Entry 7Y53 (electron microscopy, 3.61 A resolution); this record covers chains W and Y of the 10 polymer chains in the assembly.

== Chain W (and Y) ==
Name: Derlin-1
Source organism: Homo sapiens
Notes: chain Y of this document is another copy of the same molecule, construct and numbering; everything in this record applies to it too
UniProtKB: Q9BUN8 (DERL1_HUMAN); numbering as in UniProt; present here: 1-214, 240-251
Amino-acid sequence (226 residues; row label = number of the first residue in the row; note: 25 numbers in that range are skipped by the numbering (no residue carries them; nothing is unmodelled there)):
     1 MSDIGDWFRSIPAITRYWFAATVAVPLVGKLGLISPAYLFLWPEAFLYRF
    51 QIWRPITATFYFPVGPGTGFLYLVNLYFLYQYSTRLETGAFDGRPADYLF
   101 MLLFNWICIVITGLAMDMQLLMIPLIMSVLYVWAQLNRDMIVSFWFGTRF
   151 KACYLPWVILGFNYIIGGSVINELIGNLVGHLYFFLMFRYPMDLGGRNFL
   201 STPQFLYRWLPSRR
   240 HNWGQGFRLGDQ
Not modelled in the structure: 251
Curated features (UniProtKB/Swiss-Prot):
  - motif: Asn241 to Leu248 (SHP-box)
  - modified residue: Ser2 (N-acetylserine), Ser201 (Phosphoserine), Thr202 (Phosphothreonine)
  - mutagenesis: Phe70 (F70C: Impaired ERAD substrate degradation), Leu73 (L73A: Impaired ERAD substrate degradation), Tyr164 (Y164A: Impaired ERAD substrate degradation), Ile165 (I165A: Impaired ERAD substrate degradation), Gly180 (G180V: Reduces interaction with and proteolysis of XBP1 isoform 1), Gly243 to Gly245 (Significantly reduced binding to VCP), Arg247 (R247A: Significantly reduced binding to VCP), Leu248 (L248A: Significantly reduced binding to VCP)

== Chain W / chain Y interface ==
Residue-residue contacts - 11 pairs, chain W then chain Y:
  Phe146(W) - Trp145(Y)  hydrophobic
  Tyr154(W) - Asp3(Y)
  Tyr154(W) - Ile4(Y)
  Tyr164(W) - Leu27(Y)
  Tyr164(W) - Lys30(Y)
  Tyr164(W) - Val64(Y)
  Ile165(W) - Val64(Y)  hydrophobic
  Ile165(W) - Pro66(Y)
  Ile165(W) - Leu73(Y)  hydrophobic
  Gly167(W) - Pro66(Y)
  Val170(W) - Leu31(Y)  hydrophobic
Other interface residues (no listed pair), chain W (9 interface residues in all): Lys151, Ile171, Leu174
Other interface residues (no listed pair), chain Y (13 interface residues in all): Met1, Pro26, Gly65, Gly69

== Overview ==
Chain W and chain Y form an interface of 9 and 13 residues respectively. From UniProt: 10 mutagenesis sites on
chain W.
Both chains are Derlin-1 (Homo sapiens). Entry 7Y53 (The cryo-EM structure of human ERAD retro-translocation
complex) was determined by electron microscopy (same publication as 7Y4W and 7Y59).
